PDB entry 4I3R | X-ray diffraction, 3.00 A resolution | chains G and H of the 3 polymer chains in the assembly

Chain G:
Protein: Outer domain of HIV-1 gp120 (KER2018 OD4.2.2)
From: Human Immunodeficiency Virus
Amino-acid sequence (190 residues; each row starts with the number of its first residue; note: 41 numbers in that range are skipped by the numbering (no residue carries them; nothing is unmodelled there)):
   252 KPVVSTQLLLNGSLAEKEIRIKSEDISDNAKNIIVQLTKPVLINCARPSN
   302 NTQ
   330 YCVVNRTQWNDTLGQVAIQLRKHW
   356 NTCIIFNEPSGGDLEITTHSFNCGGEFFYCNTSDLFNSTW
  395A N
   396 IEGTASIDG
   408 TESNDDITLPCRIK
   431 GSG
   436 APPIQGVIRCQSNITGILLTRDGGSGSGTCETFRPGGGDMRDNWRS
Disulfides: Cys-296/Cys-331, Cys-358/Cys-465, Cys-378/Cys-445, Cys-385/Cys-418
Glycans and other covalent adducts: N-acetylglucosamine (NAG) linked to Asn-301, Asn-334, Asn-339, Asn-448
What the authors report for this chain:
  - conformationally variable residues (loop rearrangement): Lys-252 to Ser-256, Asp-457 to Cys-465

Chain H:
Protein: Heavy chain of VRC-PG04 Fab
From: Homo sapiens
Notes: antibody fragment or engineered binder
Amino-acid sequence (228 residues; row label = number of the first residue in the row; a row labelled like 52A-52B holds insertion residues (52A, then the next letters in order)):
     1 QVQLVQSGSGVKKPGASVRVSCWTSEDIFERTELI
   35A H
    36 WVRQAPGQGLEWIGWVK
52A-52B TV
    53 TGAVNFGSPDFRQRVSLTRDRDLFTAHMDI
82A-82C RGL
    83 TQGDTATYFCARQKFYTG
100A-100F GQGWYF
   101 DLWGRGTLIVVSSASTKGPSVFPLAPSSKSTSGGTAALGCLVKDYFPEPV
   151 TVSWNSGALTSGVHTFPAVLQSSGLYSLSSVVTVPSSSLGTQTYICNVNH
   201 KPSNTKVDKKVEPKSC
Disulfides: Cys-22/Cys-92, Cys-140/Cys-196

How chain G and chain H interact:
Pairs across the interface (44; chain G residue first):
  Lys-252(G) / Arg-73(H)
  Val-254(G) / Thr-53(H)
  Ser-256(G) / Thr-53(H)
  Glu-275(G) / Thr-99(H)
  Glu-275(G) / Gly-100(H)  hydrogen bond (side chain-backbone)
  Asp-276(G) / Gly-100(H)
  Asp-276(G) / Gly-100A(H)
  Asp-279(G) / Tyr-98(H)  hydrogen bond
  Asp-279(G) / Trp-100D(H)  hydrogen bond
  Asn-280(G) / Trp-50(H)  hydrogen bond
  Asn-280(G) / Asn-57(H)  hydrogen bond
  Asn-280(G) / Trp-100D(H)
  Ala-281(G) / Leu-34(H)  hydrophobic
  Ala-281(G) / Trp-50(H)
  Ala-281(G) / Lys-52(H)  hydrogen bond (backbone-side chain)
  Ala-281(G) / Tyr-98(H)
  Ala-281(G) / Trp-100D(H)  hydrophobic
  Lys-282(G) / Glu-33(H)  salt bridge
  Lys-282(G) / Tyr-98(H)
  Lys-282(G) / Gly-100(H)
  Asn-283(G) / Lys-52(H)
  Ser-365(G) / Arg-64(H)  hydrogen bond
  Gly-366(G) / Val-56(H)
  Gly-367(G) / Gly-54(H)
  Asp-368(G) / Thr-53(H)  hydrogen bond (backbone-backbone)
  Asp-368(G) / Arg-71(H)  salt bridge
  Ile-371(G) / Thr-53(H)
  Ile-371(G) / Ala-55(H)  hydrophobic
  Arg-456(G) / Asn-57(H)  hydrogen bond (backbone-side chain)
  Asp-457(G) / Asn-57(H)
  Asp-457(G) / Arg-64(H)  salt bridge
  Gly-458(G) / Asn-57(H)  hydrogen bond (backbone-side chain)
  Gly-458(G) / Phe-58(H)
  Gly-459(G) / Phe-58(H)
  Gly-459(G) / Gly-59(H)
  Ser-460(G) / Gly-59(H)  hydrogen bond (backbone-backbone)
  Gly-461(G) / Pro-61(H)
  Ser-462(G) / Pro-61(H)
  Arg-469(G) / Arg-64(H)
  Gly-472(G) / Thr-53(H)  hydrogen bond (backbone-side chain)
  Gly-472(G) / Ala-55(H)
  Gly-473(G) / Lys-52(H)
  Gly-473(G) / Thr-53(H)
  Asp-474(G) / Val-52B(H)
Interface residues without a listed pair, chain G (28 interface residues in all): Thr-455, Arg-476
Interface residues without a listed pair, chain H (24 interface residues in all): Trp-47, Phe-97, Gly-100C

In short:
Chain G and chain H form an interface of 28 and 24 residues respectively; the contacts include 12 hydrogen
bonds and 3 salt bridges. Polar pairs include Lys-282(G)/Glu-33(H), Asp-368(G)/Arg-71(H) and
Asp-457(G)/Arg-64(H). Covalently linked N-acetylglucosamine: at Asn-301(G), Asn-334(G), Asn-339(G) and
Asn-448(G). From the paper: conformational variability at Lys-252(G) and Asp-457(G).
Chain G is Outer domain of HIV-1 gp120 (KER2018 OD4.2.2) (Human Immunodeficiency Virus) and chain H is Heavy
chain of VRC-PG04 Fab (Homo sapiens); the structure, Crystal structure of the outer domain of HIV-1 gp120 in
complex with VRC-PG04 space group P3221, was determined by X-ray diffraction (same publication as 4I3S).
